2GLK - chain A; structure by X-ray diffraction, 0.94 A resolution.

== Chain A ==
Protein: Xylose isomerase
From: Streptomyces rubiginosus
Notes: EC 5.3.1.5
UniProtKB: P24300 (XYLA_STRRU); residues 2-388 here correspond to UniProt positions 1-387 (UniProt number = residue number - 1)
Chain sequence (388 residues; row label = number of the first residue in the row):
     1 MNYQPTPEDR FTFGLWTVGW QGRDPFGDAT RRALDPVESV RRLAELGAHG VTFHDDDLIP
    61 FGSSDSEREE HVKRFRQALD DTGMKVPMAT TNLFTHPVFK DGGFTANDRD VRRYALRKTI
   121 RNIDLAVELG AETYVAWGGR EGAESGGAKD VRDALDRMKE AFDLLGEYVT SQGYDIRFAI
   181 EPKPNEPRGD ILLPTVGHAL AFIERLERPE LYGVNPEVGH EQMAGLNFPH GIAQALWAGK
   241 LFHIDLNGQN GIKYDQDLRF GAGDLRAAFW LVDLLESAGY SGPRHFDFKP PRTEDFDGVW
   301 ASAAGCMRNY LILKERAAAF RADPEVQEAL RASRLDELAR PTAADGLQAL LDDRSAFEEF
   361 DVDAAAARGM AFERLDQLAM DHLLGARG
Differences from the reference sequence: initiating methionine (1)
Metal / ion sites: Mn2+ site 1: Glu181, Glu217, Asp245, Asp287 (together with glycerol); Mn2+ site 2: Glu217, His220, Asp255, Asp257
From the paper describing this entry:
  - Mn2+ coordination: Glu181, Glu217, His220, Asp245, Asp255, Asp257, Asp287
  - catalytic residues: His54
  - catalytic residues: His220 (citing earlier work)
  - conformationally variable residues: Glu181, Glu186, Asp255, Asp257
  - contacts within the chain: Lys183-Glu186, Lys183-Asp255, Asp257-Lys289
  - catalytic residues: Asp257, Lys289 (proposed by the authors, not directly observed)

== Summary ==
Glu181, Glu217, Asp245 and Asp287 form the Mn2+ site 1. Glu217, His220, Asp255 and Asp257 coordinate Mn2+ site
2. From the paper: catalytic residues His54, His220 and Asp257 among others; Mn2+ coordination by Glu181,
Glu217 and His220 among others.
Chain A is Xylose isomerase (Streptomyces rubiginosus); the structure, High-resolution study of D-Xylose
isomerase, 0.94A resolution, was determined by X-ray diffraction, deposited together with 2GUB.
